Entry 4A2G (X-ray diffraction, 1.80 A resolution); this record covers chain A.

# Chain A
Name: Laccase
Organism: Coriolopsis gallica
Notes: EC 1.10.3.2
UniProt: Q1W6B1 (Q1W6B1_9APHY); residues 22-517 here = UniProt positions 22-517
Chain sequence (496 residues; row label = number of the first residue in the row):
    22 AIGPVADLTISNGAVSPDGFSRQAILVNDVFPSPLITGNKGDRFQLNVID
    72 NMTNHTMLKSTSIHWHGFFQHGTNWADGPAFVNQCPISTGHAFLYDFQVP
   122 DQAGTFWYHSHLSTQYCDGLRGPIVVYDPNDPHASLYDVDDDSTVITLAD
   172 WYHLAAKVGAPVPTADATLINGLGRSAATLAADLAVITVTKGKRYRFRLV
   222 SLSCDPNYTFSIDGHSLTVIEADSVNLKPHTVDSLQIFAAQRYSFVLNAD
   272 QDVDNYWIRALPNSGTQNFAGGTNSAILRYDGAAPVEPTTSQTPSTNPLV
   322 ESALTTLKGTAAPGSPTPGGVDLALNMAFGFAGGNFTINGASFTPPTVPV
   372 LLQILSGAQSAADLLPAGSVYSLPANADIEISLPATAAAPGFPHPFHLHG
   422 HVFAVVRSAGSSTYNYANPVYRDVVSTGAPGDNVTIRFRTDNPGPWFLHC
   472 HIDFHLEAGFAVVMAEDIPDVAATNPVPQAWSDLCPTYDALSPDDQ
Disulfides: C106-C506, C138-C225
Covalent attachments: N-acetylglucosamine (NAG) linked to N75, N454
Construct notes: conflict D39 (Tyr in Q1W6B1), N151 (Gln in Q1W6B1), A155 (Lys in Q1W6B1), 23 further conflict positions vs the reference (Q1W6B1) not listed
Metal / ion sites: Cu ion site 1: H87, H130, H472; Cu ion site 2: H132, H420, H470

# Summary
Covalently linked N-acetylglucosamine: at N75 and N454. The Cu ion site 1 is built by H87, H130 and H472.
H132, H420 and H470 coordinate Cu ion site 2.
Chain A is Laccase (Coriolopsis gallica); the structure, Coriolopsis gallica laccase collected at 8.98 keV,
was determined by X-ray diffraction together with 4A2F, 4A2D, 4A2E and 4A2H from the same study.
